3JVF - chains A and B of the 3 polymer chains in the assembly; structure by X-ray diffraction, 3.30 A resolution.

# Chain A (and B)
Protein: Interleukin-17F
Source organism: Homo sapiens
Notes: chain B of this document is another copy of the same molecule, construct and numbering; everything in this record applies to it too
Reference sequence: Q96PD4 (IL17F_HUMAN); residues 1-133 here correspond to UniProt positions 31-163 (UniProt number = residue number + 30)
Chain sequence (133 residues; row label = number of the first residue in the row):
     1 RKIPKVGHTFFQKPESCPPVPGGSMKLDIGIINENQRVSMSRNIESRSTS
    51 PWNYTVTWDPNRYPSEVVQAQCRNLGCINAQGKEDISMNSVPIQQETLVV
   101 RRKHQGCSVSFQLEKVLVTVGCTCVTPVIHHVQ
Not modelled in the structure: 1-23, 105-109, 133 (chain B: 1-24, 129-133)
Cystine bridges: Cys-72/Cys-122, Cys-77/Cys-124
Covalently attached groups: N-acetylglucosamine (NAG) linked to Asn-53
UniProt features mapped onto this chain:
  - glycosylation: Asn-53 (N-linked (GlcNAc...) asparagine)
Reported in the primary citation:
  - conformationally variable residues (loop rearrangement): Asn-33 to Arg-42

# How chain A and chain B interact
Residue-residue contacts - 87 pairs, chain A then chain B:
  Ser-24(A) with Lys-26(B); Leu-27(B); Ile-29(B)
  Met-25(A) with Lys-26(B); Leu-27(B), hydrogen bond (backbone-backbone); Phe-111(B), hydrophobic
  Lys-26(A) with Met-25(B); Phe-111(B)
  Leu-27(A) with Met-25(B), hydrogen bond (backbone-backbone); Leu-27(B), hydrophobic; Phe-111(B)
  Asp-28(A) with Met-25(B); Ser-110(B), hydrogen bond; Phe-111(B); Gln-112(B)
  Gly-30(A) with Gln-112(B), hydrogen bond (backbone-side chain)
  Ile-31(A) with Leu-113(B), hydrogen bond (backbone-backbone)
  Ile-32(A) with Arg-101(B); Gln-112(B); Leu-113(B), hydrogen bond (backbone-backbone); Glu-114(B); Lys-115(B), hydrogen bond (backbone-backbone)
  Gln-36(A) with Lys-115(B), hydrogen bond (side chain-backbone); Leu-117(B)
  Val-38(A) with Gln-94(B); Leu-117(B), hydrophobic
  Ser-39(A) with Gln-94(B), hydrogen bond
  Met-40(A) with Pro-92(B); Ile-93(B), hydrophobic; Gln-94(B)
  Ile-44(A) with Val-91(B), hydrophobic; Pro-92(B)
  Arg-47(A) with Cys-124(B); Val-125(B); Thr-126(B), hydrogen bond (side chain-backbone)
  Ser-48(A) with Thr-123(B), hydrogen bond; Cys-124(B); Val-125(B)
  Thr-49(A) with Met-88(B); Cys-124(B), hydrogen bond (backbone-backbone)
  Ser-50(A) with Thr-123(B)
  Tyr-63(A) with Leu-98(B)
  Pro-92(A) with Ile-44(B)
  Ile-93(A) with Trp-52(B), hydrophobic; Ile-93(B), hydrophobic; Val-120(B), hydrophobic
  Gln-94(A) with Arg-37(B)
  Gln-95(A) with Val-118(B); Val-120(B)
  Thr-97(A) with Glu-96(B); Thr-97(B), hydrogen bond
  Leu-98(A) with Thr-97(B), hydrogen bond (backbone-side chain); Leu-98(B), hydrogen bond (backbone-backbone)
  Phe-111(A) with Lys-26(B); Leu-27(B); Asp-28(B), hydrogen bond (backbone-backbone)
  Gln-112(A) with Asp-28(B); Gly-30(B), hydrogen bond (side chain-backbone); Ile-31(B)
  Leu-113(A) with Leu-27(B), hydrophobic; Gly-30(B); Ile-31(B)
  Glu-114(A) with Ile-31(B); Ile-32(B), hydrogen bond (side chain-backbone)
  Lys-115(A) with Ile-32(B); Asn-35(B)
  Leu-117(A) with Asn-35(B); Arg-37(B)
  Val-118(A) with Gln-95(B)
  Val-120(A) with Ile-93(B), hydrophobic; Gln-94(B); Gln-95(B)
  Cys-122(A) with Thr-123(B), hydrogen bond (backbone-side chain)
  Thr-123(A) with Ile-44(B); Ser-48(B), hydrogen bond; Ser-50(B); Trp-52(B); Cys-122(B), hydrogen bond (side chain-backbone); Thr-123(B)
  Cys-124(A) with Arg-47(B); Ser-48(B), hydrogen bond (backbone-side chain); Thr-49(B), hydrogen bond (backbone-backbone)
  Val-125(A) with Ile-44(B), hydrophobic; Arg-47(B); Ser-48(B)
  Thr-126(A) with Arg-47(B), hydrogen bond (backbone-backbone)
  Val-128(A) with Arg-47(B)
Also at the interface, not in a pair above, chain A (45 interface residues in all): Asn-33, Arg-37, Trp-52, Ala-80, Val-91, Val-100, Val-116
Also at the interface, not in a pair above, chain B (47 interface residues in all): Asn-33, Ser-39, Arg-42, Tyr-63, Val-116, Gly-121, Pro-127

# Summary
45 residues of chain A and 47 residues of chain B are in contact, with 24 hydrogen bonds. Polar contacts
include Asp-28(A)/Ser-110(B), Gly-30(A)/Gln-112(B) and Gln-36(A)/Lys-115(B). Covalently linked
N-acetylglucosamine: at Asn-53(A). From the paper: conformational variability at Asn-33(A).
Both chains are Interleukin-17F (Homo sapiens). Entry 3JVF (Crystal structure of an Interleukin-17 receptor
complex) was determined by X-ray diffraction.
